PDB entry 5XVO | X-ray diffraction, 3.10 A resolution | chains A and R of the 10 polymer chains in the assembly

== Chain A ==
Name: CRISPR-associated endonuclease Cas1
Source organism: Enterococcus faecalis TX0027
Notes: EC 3.1.-.-
UniProtKB: E6GPD7 (E6GPD7_ENTFL); numbering as in UniProt (aligned over 1-288)
Chain sequence (288 residues; numbered 1 to 288; the number before each row is that of its first residue):
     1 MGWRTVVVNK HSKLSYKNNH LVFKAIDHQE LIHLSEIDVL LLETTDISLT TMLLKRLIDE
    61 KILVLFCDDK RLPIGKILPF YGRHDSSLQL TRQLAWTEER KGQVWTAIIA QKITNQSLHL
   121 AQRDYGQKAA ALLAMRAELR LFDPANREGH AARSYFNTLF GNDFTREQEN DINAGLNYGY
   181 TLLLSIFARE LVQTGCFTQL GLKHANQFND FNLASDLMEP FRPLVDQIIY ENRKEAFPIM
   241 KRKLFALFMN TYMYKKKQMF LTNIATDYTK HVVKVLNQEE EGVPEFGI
From the paper describing this entry:
  - binding site for the 46-nt DNA strand: Ala145 to Leu159, Phe208, Lys256, Lys257, Gln258
  - binding site for the 69-nt DNA strand (chain R): Ala145 to Leu159, Lys203 to Asp210
  - conformationally variable residues (loop rearrangement): Lys203 to Asp210
  - specificity-determining residues: Phe208
  - catalytic residues: His204
  - specificity-determining residues: Phe208 (proposed by the authors, not directly observed)
  - catalytic residues: Glu148, Glu219 (proposed by the authors, not directly observed)

== Chain R ==
Molecule: 69-nt DNA strand
Sequence (69 nucleotides; each row starts with the number of its first residue; numbers below 1 keep their minus sign (DT-22 is residue -22)):
   -22 TTCGTAGCTG AGGCCTCAGC TACGTTCCGT TTTAGAGTCA TGTTGTTTAG AATGGTACCA
    38 AAACCTCGG
Not modelled in the structure: -22
Metal / ion sites: Mg2+: DC-8 (shared with 3 residues of chain E)

== How chain A and chain R interact ==
Pairs across the interface - 10 pairs, chain A then chain R:
  Met1(A) with DC16(R), hydrogen bond to the phosphate; DA17(R), hydrogen bond to the phosphate
  Lys257(A) with DT18(R), phosphate contact; DG19(R), phosphate contact
  Gln258(A) with DT18(R), sugar contact; DG19(R), hydrogen bond to the phosphate
  Met259(A) with DT18(R), phosphate contact
  Phe260(A) with DT18(R), hydrogen bond to the phosphate
  Asn263(A) with DA17(R), hydrogen bond to the phosphate; DT18(R), phosphate contact

== Overview ==
6 residues of chain A and 4 residues of chain R are in contact, with 5 hydrogen bonds. Polar pairs include
Met1(A)-DC16(R), Met1(A)-DA17(R) and Gln258(A)-DG19(R). The paper reports catalytic residues His204(A),
Glu148(A) and Glu219(A); a binding site for the 46-nt DNA strand at Ala145(A), Phe208(A) and Lys256(A) among
others.
Here chain A is CRISPR-associated endonuclease Cas1 (Enterococcus faecalis TX0027) and chain R is a 69-nt DNA
strand. Entry 5XVO (E. fae Cas1-Cas2/prespacer/target ternary complex revealing DNA sampling and
half-integration states) was determined by X-ray diffraction, deposited together with 5XVN and 5XVP.
